6CIK - chains N and M of the 10 polymer chains in the assembly; structure by X-ray diffraction, 3.15 A resolution.

== Chain N ==
Molecule: High mobility group protein B1
Organism: Homo sapiens
Reference sequence: P09429 (HMGB1_HUMAN); residue numbers follow UniProt; this construct covers 1-163
Chain sequence (163 residues; numbered 1 to 163; the number before each row is that of its first residue):
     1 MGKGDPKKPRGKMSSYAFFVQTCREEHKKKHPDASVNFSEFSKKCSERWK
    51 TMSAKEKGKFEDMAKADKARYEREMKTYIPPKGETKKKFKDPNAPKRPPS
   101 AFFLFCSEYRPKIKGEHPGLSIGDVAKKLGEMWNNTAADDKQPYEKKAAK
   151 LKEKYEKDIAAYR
Disordered / not traced: 1-18, 49-96, 137-139, 160-163
Curated features (UniProtKB/Swiss-Prot):
  - DNA-binding region: Pro9 to Ile79 (HMG box 1), Pro95 to Arg163 (HMG box 2)
  - region: Lys3 to Ser15 (LPS binding (delipidated)), Pro80 to Lys96 (LPS binding (Lipid A)), Phe89 to Glu108 (Cytokine-stimulating activity)
  - motif: His27 to Lys43 (Nuclear localization signal (NLS) 1)
  - binding site (heparin): Met1 to Arg10
  - site (Cleavage): Arg10, Gly11, Asp67, Lys68
  - modified residue: Lys3 (N6-acetyllysine), Lys7 (N6-acetyllysine), Lys8 (N6-acetyllysine), Lys12 (N6-acetyllysine), Cys23 (Cysteine sulfonic acid (-SO3H)), Lys28 (N6-acetyllysine), Lys29 (N6-acetyllysine), Lys30 (N6-acetyllysine), Ser35 (Phosphoserine), Lys43 (N6-acetyllysine), Cys45 (Cysteine sulfonic acid (-SO3H)), Lys90 (N6-acetyllysine), Ser100 (Phosphoserine), Cys106 (Cysteine sulfonic acid (-SO3H)), Lys127 (N6-acetyllysine), Lys128 (N6-acetyllysine), Lys141 (N6-acetyllysine)
  - cross-link (Isoglutamyl lysine isopeptide (Lys-Gln)): Lys28 (interchain with Q-?), Lys43 (interchain with Q-?), Lys44 (interchain with Q-?), Lys68 (interchain with Q-?)
  - natural variant: Gly11 (G11R: In gastric-carcinoma cell line), Ala149 (A149E: In gastric-carcinoma cell line)
  - mutagenesis: Ser35 (S35A: Greatly reduces phosphorylation, nuclear localization; when associated with A-39; A-42; A-46; A-53 and A-181; S35E: Cytoplasmic localization (phosphorylation mimicking) ...), Ser39 (S39A: Greatly reduces phosphorylation, nuclear localization; when associated with A-35; A-42; A-46; A-53 and A-181; S39E: Cytoplasmic localization (phosphorylation mimicking) ...), Ser42 (S42A: Greatly reduces phosphorylation, nuclear localization; when associated with A-35; A-39; A-46; A-53 and A-181; S42E: Cytoplasmic localization (phosphorylation mimicking) ...), Ser46 (S46A: Greatly reduces phosphorylation, nuclear localization; when associated with A-35; A-39; A-42; A-53 and A-181; S46E: Cytoplasmic localization (phosphorylation mimicking) ...), Ser53 (S53A: Greatly reduces phosphorylation, nuclear localization; when associated with A-35; A-39; A-42; A-46 and A-181; S53E: Cytoplasmic localization (phosphorylation mimicking) ...), Asp67 (D67A: Abolishes cleavage by CASP1 and impairs ability to antagonize apoptosis-induced immune tolerance), Cys106 (C106S: Inhibits oxidation-dependent inactivation of immunostimmulatory activity in apoptotic cells)

== Chain M ==
Molecule: Nicked 23RSS intermediate forward strand
Sequence (40 nucleotides; each row starts with the number of its first residue):
    17 CACAGTGATGCAAATCAAGTGTGAAGCCAGACAAAAACCC
Disordered / not traced: 56

== Interface between chain N and chain M ==
Pairs across the interface (11):
  Phe38(N) with DA45(M), base contact; DG46(M), base contact
  Ser42(N) with DA47(M), base contact; DC48(M), sugar contact
  Ser46(N) with DC48(M), sugar contact; DA49(M), phosphate contact
  Phe103(N) with DA33(M), base contact; DA34(M), sugar contact
  Ile122(N) with DG35(M), base contact; DT36(M), base contact
  Ala126(N) with DG35(M), base contact
Interface residues without a listed pair, chain N (7 interface residues in all): Arg97

== Overview ==
7 residues of chain N and 9 residues of chain M are in contact. Curated annotation (UniProt) lists a
DNA-binding region, 10 heparin-binding residues and 7 mutagenesis sites on chain N.
Chain N is High mobility group protein B1 (Homo sapiens) and chain M is Nicked 23RSS intermediate forward
strand; the structure, Pre-Reaction Complex, RAG1(E962Q)/2-intact/nicked 12/23RSS complex in Mn2+, was
determined by X-ray diffraction (same publication as 5ZDZ, 5ZE0, 5ZE1, 5ZE2, 6CG0, 6CIJ, 6CIL and 6CIM).
